Entry 6NBF (electron microscopy, 3.00 A resolution); this record covers chains R and P of the 6 polymer chains in the assembly.

[Chain R]
Protein: Parathyroid hormone/parathyroid hormone-related peptide receptor
From: Homo sapiens
UniProtKB: Q03431 (PTH1R_HUMAN); residue numbers follow UniProt; this construct covers 27-502
Amino-acid sequence (478 residues; row label = number of the first residue in the row):
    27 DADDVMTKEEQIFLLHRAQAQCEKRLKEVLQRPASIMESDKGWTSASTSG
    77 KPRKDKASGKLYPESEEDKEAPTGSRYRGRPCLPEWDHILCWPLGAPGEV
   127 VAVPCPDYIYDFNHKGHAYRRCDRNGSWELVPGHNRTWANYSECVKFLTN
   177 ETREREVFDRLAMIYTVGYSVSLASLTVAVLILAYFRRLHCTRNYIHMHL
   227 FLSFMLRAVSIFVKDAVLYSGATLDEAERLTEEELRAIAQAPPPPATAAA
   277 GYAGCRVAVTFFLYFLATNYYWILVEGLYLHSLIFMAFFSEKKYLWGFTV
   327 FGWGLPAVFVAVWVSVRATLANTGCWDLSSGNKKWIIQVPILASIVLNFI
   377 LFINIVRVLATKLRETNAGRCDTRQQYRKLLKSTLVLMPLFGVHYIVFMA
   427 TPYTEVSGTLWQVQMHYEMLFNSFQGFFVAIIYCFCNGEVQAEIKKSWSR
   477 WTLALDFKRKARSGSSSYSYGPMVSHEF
Not modelled in the structure: 27-30, 56-104, 247-275, 394-398, 482-504
Construct notes: engineered mutation Ala188 (Gly in Q03431); expression tag (503-504)
Disulfide bonds: Cys48-Cys117, Cys108-Cys148, Cys131-Cys170, Cys281-Cys351
What the authors report for this chain:
  - conformationally variable residues (helix shift): Thr410, Pro415 to Phe417
  - disease-associated variants - H223R: increased signaling (citing earlier work)

[Chain P]
Protein: Long-acting parathyroid hormone analog
Amino-acid sequence (36 residues; numbered 1 to 36; the number before each row is that of its first residue):
     1 AVAEIQLMHQRAKWIQDARRRAFLHKLIAEIHTAEI
Not modelled in the structure: 33-36

[How chain R and chain P interact]
Contacting residue pairs (58):
  Val31(R) - Lys13(P)
  Met32(R) - Arg20(P)  hydrogen bond (backbone-side chain)
  Lys34(R) - Arg19(P)
  Lys34(R) - Phe23(P)
  Asp113(R) - Ile31(P)
  Ile115(R) - Leu27(P)  hydrophobic
  Ile115(R) - Ile31(P)  hydrophobic
  Ile135(R) - Leu24(P)  hydrophobic
  Tyr136(R) - Arg20(P)
  Asp137(R) - Arg21(P)  salt bridge
  Phe138(R) - Leu24(P)  hydrophobic
  Phe138(R) - Ile28(P)  hydrophobic
  Ala165(R) - His32(P)  hydrogen bond (backbone-side chain)
  Asn166(R) - His32(P)
  Tyr167(R) - Ile31(P)  hydrophobic
  Tyr167(R) - His32(P)
  Val171(R) - Ile28(P)  hydrophobic
  Arg181(R) - Trp14(P)
  Phe184(R) - Arg11(P)
  Phe184(R) - Trp14(P)  hydrophobic
  Tyr195(R) - Glu4(P)  hydrogen bond
  Arg233(R) - Glu4(P)  salt bridge
  Ile237(R) - Glu4(P)
  Leu244(R) - Arg11(P)
  Phe288(R) - Glu4(P)
  Phe288(R) - Met8(P)  hydrophobic
  Leu292(R) - Val2(P)  hydrophobic
  Leu292(R) - Glu4(P)
  Leu292(R) - Ile5(P)  hydrophobic
  Tyr296(R) - Val2(P)  hydrophobic
  Asp353(R) - Met8(P)
  Asp353(R) - His9(P)  hydrogen bond (backbone-side chain)
  Asp353(R) - Ala12(P)
  Leu354(R) - His9(P)
  Leu354(R) - Ala12(P)
  Leu354(R) - Lys13(P)
  Leu354(R) - Gln16(P)
  Ser355(R) - His9(P)  hydrogen bond (backbone-side chain)
  Ile363(R) - Ile5(P)  hydrophobic
  Gln364(R) - Ala1(P)
  Gln364(R) - Val2(P)  hydrogen bond (side chain-backbone)
  Gln364(R) - Ile5(P)
  Ile367(R) - Val2(P)  hydrophobic
  Met425(R) - Ala1(P)  hydrogen bond (backbone-backbone)
  Thr427(R) - Ala1(P)  hydrogen bond (backbone-backbone)
  Tyr429(R) - Gln6(P)
  Tyr429(R) - Gln10(P)
  Thr430(R) - Gln10(P)
  Val432(R) - Gln10(P)
  Trp437(R) - Gln6(P)
  Trp437(R) - Leu7(P)  hydrophobic
  Trp437(R) - Gln10(P)
  Gln440(R) - Gln6(P)  hydrogen bond
  Met441(R) - Ala3(P)
  Met441(R) - Leu7(P)  hydrophobic
  Glu444(R) - Ala3(P)
  Met445(R) - Glu4(P)
  Met445(R) - Leu7(P)  hydrophobic
Interface residues without a listed pair, chain R (53 interface residues in all): His114, Arg162, Thr163, Glu177, Glu180, Leu187, Ala188, Tyr191, Lys240, Val285, Lys360, Leu368, Phe424, Ala426, Asn448
Interface residues without a listed pair, chain P (27 interface residues in all): Ile15, Asp17, Glu30

[Overview]
53 residues of chain R and 27 residues of chain P are in contact, with 9 hydrogen bonds and 2 salt bridges.
Polar pairs include Asp137(R)-Arg21(P), Arg233(R)-Glu4(P) and Met32(R)-Arg20(P). From the paper: H223R of
chain R increases signaling; conformational variability at Thr410(R) and Pro415(R).
Chain R is Parathyroid hormone/parathyroid hormone-related peptide receptor (Homo sapiens) and chain P is
Long-acting parathyroid hormone analog; the structure, Cryo-EM structure of parathyroid hormone receptor type
1 in complex with a long-acting parathyroid hormone analog ..., was determined by electron microscopy (same
publication as 6NBH and 6NBI).
